8REE - chains C and T of the 9 polymer chains in the assembly; structure by electron microscopy, 3.80 A resolution.

# Chain C
Name: DNA-directed RNA polymerase subunit beta
From: Escherichia coli K-12
UniProt: P0A8V2 (RPOB_ECOLI); residue numbers follow UniProt; this construct covers 1-1341
Chain sequence (1341 residues; numbered 1 to 1341; the number before each row is that of its first residue):
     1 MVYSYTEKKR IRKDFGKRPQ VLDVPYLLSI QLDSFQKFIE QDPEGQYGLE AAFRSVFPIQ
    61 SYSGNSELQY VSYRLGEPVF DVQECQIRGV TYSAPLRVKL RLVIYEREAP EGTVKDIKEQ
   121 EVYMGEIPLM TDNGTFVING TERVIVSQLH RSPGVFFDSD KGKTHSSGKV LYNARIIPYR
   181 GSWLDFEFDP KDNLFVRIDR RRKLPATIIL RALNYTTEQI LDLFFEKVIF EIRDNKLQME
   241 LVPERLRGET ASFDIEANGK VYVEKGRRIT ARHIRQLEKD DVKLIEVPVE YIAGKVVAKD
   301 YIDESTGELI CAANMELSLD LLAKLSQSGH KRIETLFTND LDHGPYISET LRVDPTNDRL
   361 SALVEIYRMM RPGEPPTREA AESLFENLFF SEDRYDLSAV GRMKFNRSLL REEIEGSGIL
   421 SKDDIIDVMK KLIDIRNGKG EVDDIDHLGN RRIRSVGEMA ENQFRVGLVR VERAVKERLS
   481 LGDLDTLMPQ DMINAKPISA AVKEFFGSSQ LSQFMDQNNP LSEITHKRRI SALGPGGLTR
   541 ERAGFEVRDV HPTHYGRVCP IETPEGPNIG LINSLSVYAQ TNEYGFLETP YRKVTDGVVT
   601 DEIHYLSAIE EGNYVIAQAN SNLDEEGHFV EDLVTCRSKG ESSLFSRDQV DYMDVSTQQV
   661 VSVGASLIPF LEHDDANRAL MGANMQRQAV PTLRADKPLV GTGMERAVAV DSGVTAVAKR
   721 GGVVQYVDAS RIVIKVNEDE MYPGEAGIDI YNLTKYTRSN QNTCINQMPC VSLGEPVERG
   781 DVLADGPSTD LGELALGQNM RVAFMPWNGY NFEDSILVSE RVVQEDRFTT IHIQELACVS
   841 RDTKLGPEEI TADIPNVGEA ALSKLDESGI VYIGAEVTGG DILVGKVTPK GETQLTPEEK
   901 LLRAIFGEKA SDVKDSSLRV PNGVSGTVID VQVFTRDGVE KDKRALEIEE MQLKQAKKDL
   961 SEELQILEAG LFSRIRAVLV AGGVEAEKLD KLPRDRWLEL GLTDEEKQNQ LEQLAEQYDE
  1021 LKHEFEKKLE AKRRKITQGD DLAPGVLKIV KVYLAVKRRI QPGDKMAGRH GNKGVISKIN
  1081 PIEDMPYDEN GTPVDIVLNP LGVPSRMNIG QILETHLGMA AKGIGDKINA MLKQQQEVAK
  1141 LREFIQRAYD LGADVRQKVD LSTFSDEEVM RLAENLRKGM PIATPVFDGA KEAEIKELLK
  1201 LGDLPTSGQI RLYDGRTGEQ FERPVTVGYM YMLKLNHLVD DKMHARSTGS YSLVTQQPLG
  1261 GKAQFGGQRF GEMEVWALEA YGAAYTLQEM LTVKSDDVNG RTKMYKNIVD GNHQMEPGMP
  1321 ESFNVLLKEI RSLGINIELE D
Swiss-Prot annotation at these positions:
  - modified residue (N6-acetyllysine): Lys1022, Lys1200
  - mutagenesis: Ile561 (I561S: Resistant to antibiotics salinamide A and B), Ile569 (I569S: Resistant to antibiotics salinamide A and B), Ala665 (A665E: Resistant to antibiotics salinamide A and B), Asp675 (D675A/G: Resistant to antibiotics salinamide A and B), Asn677 (N677H/K: Resistant to antibiotics salinamide A and B), Leu680 (L680M: Resistant to antibiotics salinamide A and B), Glu813 (E813K: Disrupts the enzyme's active center)

# Chain T
Molecule: 49-nt DNA strand
From: Klebsiella oxytoca
Sequence (49 nucleotides; numbered -51 to 29; 32 numbers in that range are skipped by the numbering (no residue carries them; nothing is unmodelled there); the number before each row is that of its first residue; numbers below 1 keep their minus sign (DA-51 is residue -51)):
   -51 A
   -24 TGAATGTGCA ACAGCATGAT CGCGGCAA
    10 CGTGCAAAAG TCGTGCCAGC

# Interface between chain C and chain T
Contacting residue pairs - 12 pairs, chain C then chain T:
  Ile138(C) with DG0(T), phosphate contact
  Asn139(C) with DG0(T), hydrogen bond to the phosphate
  Arg143(C) with DG-1(T), hydrogen bond to the phosphate; DG0(T), salt bridge to the phosphate
  Phe514(C) with DC-2(T), phosphate contact; DG-1(T), sugar contact
  Gly1261(C) with DC-4(T), phosphate contact
  Lys1262(C) with DC-4(T), hydrogen bond to the phosphate
  Gln1268(C) with DT-5(T), phosphate contact
  Arg1269(C) with DA-6(T), salt bridge to the phosphate; DT-5(T), hydrogen bond to the phosphate
  Gly1271(C) with DA-6(T), phosphate contact
Other interface residues (no listed pair), chain C (15 interface residues in all): Gly507, Glu541, Arg758, Ala1263, Gly1267, Met1273
Other interface residues (no listed pair), chain T (9 interface residues in all): DA-9, DG-7, DG-3

# Overview
The interface between chain C and chain T involves 15 residues on one side and 9 on the other, with 4 hydrogen
bonds and 2 salt bridges. Among the polar pairs are Asn139(C)-DG0(T), Arg143(C)-DG-1(T) and
Lys1262(C)-DC-4(T). From UniProt: 7 mutagenesis sites on chain C.
Here chain C is DNA-directed RNA polymerase subunit beta (Escherichia coli K-12) and chain T is a 49-nt DNA
strand (Klebsiella oxytoca). Entry 8REE (Cryo-EM structure of bacterial RNA polymerase-sigma54 initial
transcribing complex - 9nt complex) was determined by electron microscopy (same publication as 8RE4, 8REA,
8REB, 8REC and 8RED).
